PDB entry 3T06 | X-ray diffraction, 2.84 A resolution | chains A and B

# Chain A
Protein: Rho guanine nucleotide exchange factor 11
Organism: Homo sapiens
UniProt: O15085 (ARHGB_HUMAN); residues 672-1081 here = UniProt positions 672-1081
Amino-acid sequence (418 residues; row label = number of the first residue in the row):
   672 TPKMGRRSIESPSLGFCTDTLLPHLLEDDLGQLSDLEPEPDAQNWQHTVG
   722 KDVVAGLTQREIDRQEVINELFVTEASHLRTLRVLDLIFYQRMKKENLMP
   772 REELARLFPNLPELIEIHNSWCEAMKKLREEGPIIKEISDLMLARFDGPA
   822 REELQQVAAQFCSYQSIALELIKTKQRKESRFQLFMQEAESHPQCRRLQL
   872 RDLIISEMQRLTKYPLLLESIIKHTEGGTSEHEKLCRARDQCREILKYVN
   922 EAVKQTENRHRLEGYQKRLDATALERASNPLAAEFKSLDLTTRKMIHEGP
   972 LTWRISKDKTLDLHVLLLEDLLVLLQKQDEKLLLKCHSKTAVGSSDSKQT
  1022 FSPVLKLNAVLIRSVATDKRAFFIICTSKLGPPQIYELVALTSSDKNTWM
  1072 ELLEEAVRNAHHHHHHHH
Disordered / not traced: 672-713, 1008-1020, 1082-1089
Sequence notes: expression tag (1082-1089)
UniProt features mapped onto this chain:
  - modified residue: Thr672 (Phosphothreonine)
Reported in the primary citation:
  - conformationally variable residues (order/disorder transition): Thr672 to Ala713
  - mutagenesis - D706R/E708R/E710R/D712R: increased catalytic activity (citing earlier work)

# Chain B
Protein: Transforming protein RhoA
Organism: Homo sapiens
UniProt: P61586 (RHOA_HUMAN); residues 3-180 here = UniProt positions 3-180
Amino-acid sequence (178 residues; numbered 3 to 180; the number before each row is that of its first residue):
     3 AIRKKLVIVGDGACGKTCLLIVNSKDQFPEVYVPTVFENYVADIEVDGKQ
    53 VELALWDTAGQEDYDRLRPLSYPDTDVILMCFSIDSPDSLENIPEKWTPE
   103 VKHFCPNVPIILVGNKKDLRNDEHTRRELAKMKQEPVKPEEGRDMANRIG
   153 AFGYMECSAKTKDGVREVFEMATRAALQ
Sequence notes: engineered mutation Asn25 (Phe in P61586)
UniProt features mapped onto this chain:
  - region: Ala61 to Asp78 (Switch II region)
  - motif: Tyr34 to Tyr42 (Effector region)
  - binding site (GTP): Gly12 to Thr19, Phe30 to Thr37, Asp59 to Gln63, Asn117 to Asp120, Ser160 to Lys162
  - modified residue: Tyr34 (Microbial infection: O-AMP-tyrosine), Thr37 (Microbial infection: O-AMP-threonine), Asn41 (Microbial infection: ADP-ribosylasparagine), Gln63 (5-glutamyl serotonin)
  - glycosylation: Tyr34 (Microbial infection: O-linked (GlcNAc) tyrosine), Thr37 (Microbial infection: O-alpha-linked (GlcNAc) threonine)
  - cross-link: Lys135 (Glycyl lysine isopeptide (Lys-Gly) (interchain with G-Cter in ubiquitin))
  - natural variant: Glu47 (E47K: In EDFAOB), Pro71 (P71S: In EDFAOB)
  - mutagenesis: Gly14 (G14V: Increased Rho protein signal transduction. Constitutively active), Thr19 (T19N: Decreased Rho protein signal transduction. Decreased substrate adhesion-dependent cell spreading. Decreased stress fibers assembly. Decreased cytoplasmic microtubule organization), Tyr34 (Y34A: Abolishes interaction with DGKQ; Y34F: Abolishes AMPylation by Haemophilus IbpA), Thr37 (T37A: Abolished monoglucosylation by C.difficile toxin TcdA. Abolished O-GlcNAcylation by C.novyi toxin TcdA), Gln63 (Q63L: Causes constitutive activation), Lys135 (K135R: Reduced FBXL19-mediated ubiquitination and subsequent degradation)

# Chain A / chain B interface
Pairs across the interface (56; chain A residue first):
  Asn715(A) with Val33(B)
  Gln717(A) with Val33(B)
  His718(A) with Val33(B)
  Glu737(A) with Tyr34(B)
  Val738(A) with Tyr34(B)
  Glu741(A) with Tyr34(B), hydrogen bond; Pro36(B); Thr37(B), hydrogen bond (side chain-backbone); Val38(B), hydrogen bond (side chain-backbone)
  Thr745(A) with Glu40(B)
  Ser748(A) with Glu40(B), hydrogen bond
  Lys844(A) with Asp76(B)
  Arg868(A) with Arg5(B), hydrogen bond (backbone-side chain); Val43(B), hydrogen bond (side chain-backbone); Asp45(B), salt bridge; Glu54(B), salt bridge
  Leu869(A) with Asn41(B); Val43(B), hydrophobic
  Gln870(A) with Arg5(B)
  Arg872(A) with Pro75(B); Asp76(B), salt bridge
  Asp873(A) with Arg5(B), salt bridge; Trp58(B)
  Ile876(A) with Trp58(B), hydrophobic; Leu72(B)
  Met879(A) with Gln63(B); Leu69(B), hydrophobic
  Gln880(A) with Asn41(B), hydrogen bond
  Thr883(A) with Ala61(B); Gly62(B)
  Lys884(A) with Val38(B); Phe39(B); Asp59(B), salt bridge; Ala61(B)
  Leu887(A) with Thr37(B); Ala61(B); Gly62(B)
  Leu888(A) with Thr37(B); Val38(B), hydrophobic
  Ser891(A) with Thr37(B)
  Arg914(A) with Tyr66(B)
  Leu917(A) with Tyr66(B)
  Asn921(A) with Tyr66(B); Asp67(B); Arg68(B), hydrogen bond (side chain-backbone); Leu69(B), hydrogen bond (side chain-backbone)
  Val924(A) with Arg68(B)
  Lys925(A) with Arg68(B)
  Glu928(A) with Arg68(B), salt bridge; Leu72(B)
  Asn929(A) with Arg68(B), hydrogen bond
  Arg932(A) with Arg68(B)
  Ser1065(A) with Pro96(B); Glu97(B), hydrogen bond (side chain-backbone); Pro101(B)
  Asn1068(A) with Glu97(B)
Also at the interface, not in a pair above, chain A (39 interface residues in all): Gln836, Ser837, Arg867, Arg881, Lys918, Val920, Ser1064
Also at the interface, not in a pair above, chain B (30 interface residues in all): Ser73, Lys98, Arg150
From the paper, about this interface:
  - interface residues, chain A: Gln714(A)
  - interface residues, chain A: Arg867(A), Arg868(A) (proposed by the authors, not directly observed)

# Summary
The interface between chain A and chain B involves 39 residues on one side and 30 on the other, with 11
hydrogen bonds and 6 salt bridges. Polar pairs include Arg868(A)-Asp45(B), Arg868(A)-Glu54(B) and
Arg872(A)-Asp76(B). The paper reports that D706R/E708R/E710R/D712R of chain A increase catalytic activity;
interface residues Gln714(A), Arg867(A) and Arg868(A).
Here chain A is Rho guanine nucleotide exchange factor 11 and chain B is Transforming protein RhoA, both from
Homo sapiens. Entry 3T06 (Crystal Structure of the DH/PH fragment of PDZRHOGEF with N-terminal regulatory
elements in complex with Human ...) was determined by X-ray diffraction.
